Entry 8W2F (electron microscopy, 3.10 A resolution); this record covers chains J and Z of the 28 polymer chains in the assembly.

Chain J:
Molecule: Proteasome subunit beta
From: Plasmodium falciparum 3D7
Notes: EC 3.4.25.1
Reference sequence: Q8I261 (Q8I261_PLAF7); residue numbers follow UniProt; this construct covers 1-218
Chain sequence (218 residues; each row starts with the number of its first residue):
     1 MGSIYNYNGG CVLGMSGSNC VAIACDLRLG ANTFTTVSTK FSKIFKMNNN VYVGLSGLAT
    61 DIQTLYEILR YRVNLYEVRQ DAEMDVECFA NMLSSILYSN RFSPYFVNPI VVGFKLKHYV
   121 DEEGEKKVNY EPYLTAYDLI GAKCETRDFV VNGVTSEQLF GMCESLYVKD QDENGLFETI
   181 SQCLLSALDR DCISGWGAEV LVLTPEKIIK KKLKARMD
Not modelled in the structure: 1-2, 118-127

Chain Z:
Molecule: Proteasome subunit beta type
From: Plasmodium falciparum 3D7
Notes: EC 3.4.25.1
Reference sequence: Q8IJT1 (Q8IJT1_PLAF7); residues 1-211 here correspond to UniProt positions 61-271 (UniProt number = residue number + 60)
Chain sequence (211 residues; each row starts with the number of its first residue):
     1 TTTLAFKFKD GIIVAVDSRA SMGSFISSQN VEKIIEINKN ILGTMAGGAA DCLYWEKYLG
    61 KIIKIYELRN NEKISVRAAS TILSNILYQY KGYGLCCGII LSGYDHTGFN MFYVDDSGKK
   121 VEGNLFSCGS GSTYAYSILD SAYDYNLNLD QAVELARNAI YHATFRDGGS GGKVRVFHIH
   181 KNGYDKIIEG EDVFDLHYHY TNPEQKDQYV M
Ligand contacts: A1AE6 ((3S)-1-[(2-fluoroethoxy)acetyl]-N-{[(4P)-4-(6-methylpyridin-3-yl)-1,3-thiazol-2-yl]methyl}piperidine-3-carboxamide): Ala20, Met22, Phe25, Ser27, Ser28, Val31, Ala49

Chain J / chain Z interface:
Pairs across the interface (51; chain J residue first):
  Leu27(J) with Gln208(Z)
  Phe34(J) with Arg166(Z); Asp167(Z); Gly168(Z), hydrogen bond (backbone-backbone); Gly169(Z)
  Thr35(J) with Tyr134(Z); Arg166(Z)
  Thr36(J) with Arg166(Z), hydrogen bond (backbone-side chain); Met211(Z)
  Val37(J) with Arg166(Z); Met211(Z)
  Thr39(J) with Gln208(Z), hydrogen bond (backbone-side chain); Tyr209(Z), hydrogen bond (side chain-backbone); Val210(Z); Met211(Z), hydrogen bond (side chain-backbone)
  Lys40(J) with Val210(Z)
  Gln158(J) with Phe25(Z)
  Asp189(J) with Ile26(Z); Gln29(Z)
  Arg190(J) with Phe25(Z); Ile26(Z), hydrogen bond (backbone-backbone); Ser27(Z), hydrogen bond (side chain-backbone)
  Asp191(J) with Ser24(Z); Ile26(Z)
  Cys192(J) with Ser21(Z); Ser24(Z), hydrogen bond (backbone-backbone); Phe25(Z); Ile26(Z), hydrophobic; Gly168(Z)
  Trp196(J) with Phe165(Z), hydrogen bond (side chain-backbone); Gly168(Z); Gln208(Z), hydrogen bond (backbone-side chain)
  Gly197(J) with Gln208(Z)
  Lys214(J) with Phe194(Z); Tyr198(Z); Gln205(Z), hydrogen bond
  Ala215(J) with Phe194(Z); Tyr198(Z), hydrogen bond (backbone-side chain)
  Arg216(J) with Gly172(Z), hydrogen bond (side chain-backbone); Asp192(Z), salt bridge; Phe194(Z)
  Met217(J) with Thr164(Z); Phe165(Z); His197(Z); Gln208(Z)
  Asp218(J) with Arg19(Z), hydrogen bond (backbone-side chain); Asp167(Z); Gly168(Z); Ser170(Z); Gly172(Z); Val193(Z)
Also at the interface, not in a pair above, chain J (23 interface residues in all): Asn6, Ser38, Ile193, Lys212
Also at the interface, not in a pair above, chain Z (29 interface residues in all): Gly23, Ser28, Gly171

Overview:
The interface between chain J and chain Z involves 23 residues on one side and 29 on the other; the contacts
include 14 hydrogen bonds and 1 salt bridge. Polar pairs include Arg216(J)-Asp192(Z), Thr36(J)-Arg166(Z) and
Thr39(J)-Gln208(Z). Bound to chain Z: compound A1AE6.
Chain J is Proteasome subunit beta and chain Z is Proteasome subunit beta type, both from Plasmodium
falciparum 3D7; the structure, Plasmodium falciparum 20S proteasome bound to an inhibitor, was determined by
electron microscopy.
